Entry 6R8Y (electron microscopy, 4.30 A resolution (low resolution: residue-level contacts below are approximate; hydrogen-bond / salt-bridge calls are withheld)); this record covers chains E and J of the 12 polymer chains in the assembly.

== Chain E ==
Molecule: Histone H3.1
From: Homo sapiens
Reference sequence: P68431 (H31_HUMAN); residues 1-136 here = UniProt positions 1-136
Chain sequence (139 residues; each row starts with the number of its first residue; numbers below 1 keep their minus sign (Gly-2 is residue -2)):
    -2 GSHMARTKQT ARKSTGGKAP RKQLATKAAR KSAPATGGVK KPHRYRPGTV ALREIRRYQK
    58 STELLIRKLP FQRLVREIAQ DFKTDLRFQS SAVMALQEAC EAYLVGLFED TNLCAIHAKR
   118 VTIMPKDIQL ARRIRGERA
Not modelled in the structure: -2 to 35
Differences from the reference sequence: expression tag (-2 to 0)
Curated features (UniProtKB/Swiss-Prot):
  - modified residue: Arg3 (Asymmetric dimethylarginine), Thr4 (Phosphothreonine), Lys5 (Allysine), Gln6 (5-glutamyl dopamine), Thr7 (Phosphothreonine), Arg9 (Citrulline), Lys10 (N6,N6,N6-trimethyllysine), Ser11 (ADP-ribosylserine), Thr12 (Phosphothreonine), Lys15 (N6-(2-hydroxyisobutyryl)lysine), Arg18 (Asymmetric dimethylarginine), Lys19 (N6-(2-hydroxyisobutyryl)lysine), Lys24 (N6-(2-hydroxyisobutyryl)lysine), Arg27 (Citrulline), Lys28 (N6,N6,N6-trimethyllysine), Ser29 (ADP-ribosylserine), Lys37 (N6,N6,N6-trimethyllysine), Lys38 (N6-methyllysine), Tyr42 (Phosphotyrosine), Lys57 (N6,N6,N6-trimethyllysine) and 8 more in UniProt
  - lipidation: Lys19 (N6-decanoyllysine)
  - natural variant: Lys28 (K28M: In GLM), Lys37 (K37I: Found in pediatric undifferentiated soft tissue sarcoma samples; uncertain significance; K37M: Found in pediatric undifferentiated soft tissue sarcoma samples; uncertain significance)
What the authors report for this chain:
  - binding site for Human alpha-satellite DNA (145-MER) with a 6-4PP at positions 95-96 (chain J): Arg64 to Arg84

== Chain J ==
Molecule: Human alpha-satellite DNA (145-MER) with a 6-4PP at positions 95-96
Sequence (144 nucleotides; numbered 1 to 145; 1 number in that range is skipped by the numbering (no residue carries it; nothing is unmodelled there); the number before each row is that of its first residue):
     1 ATCAATATCC ACCTGCAGAT TCTACCAAAA GTGTATTTGG AAACTGCTCC ATCAAAAGGC
    61 ATGTTCAGCT GAACCAGCTG AACATGCCTT TTGAX
    97 GAGCAGTTTC CAAATACACT TTTGGTAGAA TCTGCAGGTG GATATTGAT
Modified positions: T64 ((6-4)photoproduct) at position 95
Covalent attachments: covalent link T64_95-DG97

== How chain E and chain J interact ==
Pairs across the interface (20):
  Arg41(E) with DG143(J)
  Tyr42(E) with DT142(J); DG143(J)
  Arg43(E) with DG68(J); DG143(J)
  Thr46(E) with DG143(J)
  Arg64(E) with DG59(J)
  Arg73(E) with DC50(J)
  Arg84(E) with DC49(J); DC50(J)
  Phe85(E) with DC49(J); DC50(J)
  Gln86(E) with DC49(J)
  Ser87(E) with DC49(J)
  Arg117(E) with DT70(J); DG71(J)
  Val118(E) with DT70(J)
  Thr119(E) with DC69(J); DT70(J)
  Met121(E) with DG71(J)
Other interface residues (no listed pair), chain E (16 interface residues in all): His40, Pro44
Other interface residues (no listed pair), chain J (11 interface residues in all): DT65, DA67

== Overview ==
16 residues of chain E face 11 of chain J across their interface. The paper reports a binding site for Human
alpha-satellite DNA (145-MER) with a 6-4PP at positions 95-96 (chain J) at Arg64(E).
Here chain E is Histone H3.1 (Homo sapiens) and chain J is Human alpha-satellite DNA (145-MER) with a 6-4PP at
positions 95-96. Entry 6R8Y (Cryo-EM structure of NCP-6-4PP(-1)-UV-DDB) was determined by electron microscopy
(same publication as 6R8Z, 6R90, 6R91, 6R92, 6R93 and 6R94).
